Entry 8XKL (electron microscopy, 2.84 A resolution); this record covers chains G and s of the 8 polymer chains in the assembly.

Chain G:
Name: Photosystem II reaction center protein G
Organism: Chroomonas placoidea
Amino-acid sequence (64 residues; row label = number of the first residue in the row; X marks 64 residues of unknown identity (built as UNK)):
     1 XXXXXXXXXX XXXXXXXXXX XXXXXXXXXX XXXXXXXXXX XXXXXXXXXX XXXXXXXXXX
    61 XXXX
Small-molecule neighbours: chlorophyll a (CLA): UNK_47, UNK_48, UNK_49, UNK_50, UNK_51

Chain s:
Name: Ccpii-S
Organism: Chroomonas placoidea
Amino-acid sequence (285 residues; each row starts with the number of its first residue):
     1 DHKRSRMMKS LALAAVGLAV GAEAFAPTPM VGGAKLALRT SSTRSVATVG PKMAMDVNAI
    61 VEGAQYLTAA VPNVPFVDEI TGEPQGLTAP IVHFGSVISL WLLFALPVWS AAYKAAGADT
   121 AEWVGVSQVT EDAPGIGLYG KYAPEYDGPT FREGLEYVLS FAWKPPILIA WKPRADLDRA
   181 MMDPARDTVV SSLYKSLGGA LDKTAVYDEE DQLLILSDME TFPETELGRR RVAQAEAAGW
   241 FTGNPSFGKS LIEYSEETKK GMREPGTVSI SAKELAALRA EAAKK
Unresolved in the structure: 1-82
Metal / ion sites: chlorophyll a Mg near Trp163 (its only coordinating residue here)
Small-molecule neighbours:
  - chlorophyll a (CLA), molecule 1: Leu87, Thr88, His93, Ser96, Val97, Leu100
  - chlorophyll a (CLA), molecule 2: Pro90, Ile91, Phe94
  - chlorophyll a (CLA), molecule 3: Val97, Leu100, Trp101, Phe104, Ala105, Val108, Trp109
  - chlorophyll a (CLA), molecule 4: Val126, Ser127, Gln128
  - chlorophyll a (CLA), molecule 5: Gln128, Val129, Ala133
  - chlorophyll a (CLA), molecule 6: Phe151, Leu155, Val158
  - chlorophyll a (CLA), molecule 7: Ala162, Trp163, Lys164, Pro165, Pro166, Ile167, Leu168, Ile169, Trp171, Lys172
  - chlorophyll a (CLA), molecule 8: Ile167, Leu168, Trp171

Chain G / chain s interface:
Chain s residues in contact with chain G, 4 residues: Pro107, Ala111, Lys114, Ala115

In short:
No residue of chain G is in contact with chain s. Ligands of chain G: chlorophyll a. Bound to chain s: 8
copies of chlorophyll a.
Here chain G is Photosystem II reaction center protein G and chain s is Ccpii-S, both from Chroomonas
placoidea. Entry 8XKL (Structure of ACPII-CCPII from cryptophyte algae) was determined by electron microscopy.
